Entry 9G1X (electron microscopy, 3.50 A resolution); this record covers chains B and S of the 14 polymer chains in the assembly.

== Chain B ==
Molecule: DNA-directed RNA polymerase I subunit RPA135
Source organism: Saccharomyces cerevisiae
Notes: EC 2.7.7.6
Reference sequence: P22138 (RPA2_YEAST); numbering as in UniProt (aligned over 1-1203)
Sequence (1203 residues; row label = number of the first residue in the row):
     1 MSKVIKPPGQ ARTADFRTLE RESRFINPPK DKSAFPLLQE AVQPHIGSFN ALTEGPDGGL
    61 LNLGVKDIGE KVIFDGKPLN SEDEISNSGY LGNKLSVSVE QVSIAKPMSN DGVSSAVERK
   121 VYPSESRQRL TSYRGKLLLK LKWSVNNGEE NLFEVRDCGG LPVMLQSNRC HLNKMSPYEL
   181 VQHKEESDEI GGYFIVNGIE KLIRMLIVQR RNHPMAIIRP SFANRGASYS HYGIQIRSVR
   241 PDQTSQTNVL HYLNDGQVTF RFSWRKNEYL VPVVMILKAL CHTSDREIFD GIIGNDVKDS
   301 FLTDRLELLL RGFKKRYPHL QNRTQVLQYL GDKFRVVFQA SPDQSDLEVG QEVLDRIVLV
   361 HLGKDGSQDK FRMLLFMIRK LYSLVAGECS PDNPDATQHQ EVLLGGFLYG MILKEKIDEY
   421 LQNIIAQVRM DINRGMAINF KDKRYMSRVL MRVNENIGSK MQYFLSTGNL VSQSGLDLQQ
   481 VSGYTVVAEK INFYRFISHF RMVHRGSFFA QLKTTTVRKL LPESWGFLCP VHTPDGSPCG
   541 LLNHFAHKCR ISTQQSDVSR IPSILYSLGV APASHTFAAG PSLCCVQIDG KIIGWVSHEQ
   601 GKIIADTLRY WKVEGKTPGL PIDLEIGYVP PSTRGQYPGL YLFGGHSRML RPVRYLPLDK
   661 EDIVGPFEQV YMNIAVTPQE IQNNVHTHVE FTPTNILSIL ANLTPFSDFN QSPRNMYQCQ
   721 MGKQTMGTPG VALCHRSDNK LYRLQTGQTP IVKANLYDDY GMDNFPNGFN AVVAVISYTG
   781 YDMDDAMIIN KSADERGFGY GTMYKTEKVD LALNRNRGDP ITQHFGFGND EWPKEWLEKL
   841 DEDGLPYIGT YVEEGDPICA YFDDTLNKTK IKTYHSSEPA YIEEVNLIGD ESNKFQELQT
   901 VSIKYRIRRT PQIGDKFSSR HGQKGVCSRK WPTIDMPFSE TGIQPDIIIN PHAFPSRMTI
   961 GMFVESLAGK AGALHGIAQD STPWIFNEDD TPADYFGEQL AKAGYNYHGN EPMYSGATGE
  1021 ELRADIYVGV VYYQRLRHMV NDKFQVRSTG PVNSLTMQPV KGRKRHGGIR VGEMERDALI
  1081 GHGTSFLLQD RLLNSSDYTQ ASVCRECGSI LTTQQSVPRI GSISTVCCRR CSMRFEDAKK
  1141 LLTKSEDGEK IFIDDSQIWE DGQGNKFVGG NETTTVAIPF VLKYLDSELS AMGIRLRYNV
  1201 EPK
Disordered / not traced: 1-9, 79-88, 112-115, 282-323, 615-618, 1120-1123, 1139-1155
UniProt features mapped onto this chain:
  - zinc finger: Cys1104 to Cys1131 (C4-type)
  - modified residue: Ser2 (N-acetylserine), Ser81 (Phosphoserine), Ser1156 (Phosphoserine)
  - mutagenesis: Cys1104 (C1104A: No effect; when associated with A-1107; A-1128 and A-1131), Cys1107 (C1107A: Lethal. Abolishes recruitment of RPA1 to Pol I. No effect; when associated with A-1104; A-1128 and A-1131), Cys1127 (C1127R: Responsible of suppression of RPA190-5 and RPA190-1 mutations), Cys1128 (C1128A: No effect; when associated with A-1104; A-1107 and A-1131), Cys1131 (C1131A: No effect; when associated with A-1104; A-1107 and A-1128)
Ion coordination: Zn2+: Cys1104, Cys1107, Cys1128, Cys1131
What the authors report for this chain:
  - conformationally variable residues (order/disorder transition): Cys281 to Thr324

== Chain S ==
Molecule: Non-template DNA
Sequence (38 nucleotides; each row starts with the number of its first residue):
     1 GATTTCATAC GCCATTCCTT CTCTCTGCTT ATCGGTAG
Disordered / not traced: 1-6, 13-21

== Chain B / chain S interface ==
Pairs across the interface - 10 pairs, chain B then chain S:
  Arg219(B) - DC23(S)  base contact
  Arg225(B) - DT22(S)  salt bridge to the phosphate
  Lys266(B) - DT22(S)  base contact
  Glu268(B) - DT22(S)  sugar contact
  Gln479(B) - DC23(S)  hydrogen bond to the base
  Phe508(B) - DC23(S)  phosphate contact
  Leu512(B) - DC23(S)  sugar contact
  Leu512(B) - DT24(S)  phosphate contact
  Arg817(B) - DA7(S)  phosphate contact
  Arg817(B) - DT8(S)  phosphate contact

== Summary ==
The interface between chain B and chain S involves 8 residues on one side and 5 on the other, with 1 hydrogen
bond and 1 salt bridge. Polar pairs include Gln479(B)-DC23(S) and Arg225(B)-DT22(S). Cys1104(B), Cys1107(B),
Cys1128(B) and Cys1131(B) form the Zn2+ site. From UniProt: 5 mutagenesis sites on chain B. The paper reports
conformational variability at Cys281(B).
Chain B is DNA-directed RNA polymerase I subunit RPA135 (Saccharomyces cerevisiae) and chain S is Non-template
DNA; the structure, Yeast RNA polymerase I elongation complex stalled by an apurinic site, 11-subunit, was
determined by electron microscopy, deposited together with 9G1V, 9G23, 9G24, 9G26, 9G27, 9G29, 9G2B and 9G2C.
